4ADO - chain A; structure by X-ray diffraction, 2.30 A resolution.

# Chain A
Protein: FAR1
From: Staphylococcus aureus
UniProtKB: Q8GNY5 (Q8GNY5_STAAU); residues 10-222 here correspond to UniProt positions 1-213 (UniProt number = residue number - 9)
Sequence (222 residues; numbered 1 to 222; the number before each row is that of its first residue):
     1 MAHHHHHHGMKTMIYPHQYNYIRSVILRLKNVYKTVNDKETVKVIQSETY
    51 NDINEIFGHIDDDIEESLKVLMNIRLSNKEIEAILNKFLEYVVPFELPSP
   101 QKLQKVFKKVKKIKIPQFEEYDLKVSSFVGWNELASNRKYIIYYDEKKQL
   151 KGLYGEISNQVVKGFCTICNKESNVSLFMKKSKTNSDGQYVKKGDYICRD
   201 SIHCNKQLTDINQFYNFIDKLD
Disordered / not traced: 1-9, 185-188
Differences from the reference sequence: expression tag (1-9)
Bound ions: Zn2+: Cys166, Cys169, Cys198, Cys204

# Overview
The Zn2+ site is built by Cys166, Cys169, Cys198 and Cys204.
Chain A is FAR1 (Staphylococcus aureus); the structure, Fusidic acid resistance protein FusB, was determined
by X-ray diffraction, deposited together with 4ADN.
